2ZZX - chains A and D; structure by X-ray diffraction, 1.75 A resolution.

# Chain A
Molecule: ABC transporter, solute-binding protein
Source organism: Thermus thermophilus
UniProt: Q5SK82 (Q5SK82_THET8); residue numbers follow UniProt; this construct covers 1-361
Amino-acid sequence (361 residues; numbered 1 to 361; the number before each row is that of its first residue):
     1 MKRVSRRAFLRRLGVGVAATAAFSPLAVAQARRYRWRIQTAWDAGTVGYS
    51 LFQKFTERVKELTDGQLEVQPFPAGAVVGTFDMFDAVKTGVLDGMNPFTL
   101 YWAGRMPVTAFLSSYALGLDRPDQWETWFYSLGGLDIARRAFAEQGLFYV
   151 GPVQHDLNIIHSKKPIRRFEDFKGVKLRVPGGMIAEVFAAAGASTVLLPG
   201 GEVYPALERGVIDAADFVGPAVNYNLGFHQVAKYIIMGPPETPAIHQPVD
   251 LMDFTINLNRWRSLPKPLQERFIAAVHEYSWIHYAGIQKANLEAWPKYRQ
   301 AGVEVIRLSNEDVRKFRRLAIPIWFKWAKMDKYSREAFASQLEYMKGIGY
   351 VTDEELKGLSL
Not modelled in the structure: 1-31
Ligand contacts: lactic acid (LAC): F98, L100, Y101, N158, R178, P180, D216, F217, V218, Q247, D250
Curated features (UniProtKB/Swiss-Prot):
  - binding site (substrate): Y101, N158, R178, F217, Q247 to D250
  - binding site (Ca(2+)): N158, D216, F217, Q247

# Chain D
Molecule: ABC transporter, solute-binding protein
Source organism: Thermus thermophilus
UniProt: Q5SK82 (Q5SK82_THET8); residues 3001-3361 here correspond to UniProt positions 1-361 (UniProt number = residue number - 3000)
Amino-acid sequence (361 residues; numbered 3001 to 3361; the number before each row is that of its first residue):
  3001 MKRVSRRAFLRRLGVGVAATAAFSPLAVAQARRYRWRIQTAWDAGTVGYS
  3051 LFQKFTERVKELTDGQLEVQPFPAGAVVGTFDMFDAVKTGVLDGMNPFTL
  3101 YWAGRMPVTAFLSSYALGLDRPDQWETWFYSLGGLDIARRAFAEQGLFYV
  3151 GPVQHDLNIIHSKKPIRRFEDFKGVKLRVPGGMIAEVFAAAGASTVLLPG
  3201 GEVYPALERGVIDAADFVGPAVNYNLGFHQVAKYIIMGPPETPAIHQPVD
  3251 LMDFTINLNRWRSLPKPLQERFIAAVHEYSWIHYAGIQKANLEAWPKYRQ
  3301 AGVEVIRLSNEDVRKFRRLAIPIWFKWAKMDKYSREAFASQLEYMKGIGY
  3351 VTDEELKGLSL
Not modelled in the structure: 3001-3032
Ligand contacts: lactic acid (LAC): F3098, L3100, Y3101, N3158, R3178, P3180, D3216, F3217, V3218, Q3247, D3250
Curated features (UniProtKB/Swiss-Prot):
  - binding site (substrate): Y3101, N3158, R3178, F3217, Q3247 to D3250
  - binding site (Ca(2+)): N3158, D3216, F3217, Q3247

# How chain A and chain D interact
Residue-residue contacts (49; chain A residue first):
  R58(A) with E3270(D), salt bridge; I3273(D); A3274(D)
  E61(A) with E3270(D)
  L62(A) with E3270(D); R3271(D)
  D64(A) with P3267(D); R3271(D), salt bridge
  R121(A) with R3121(D)
  P122(A) with D3123(D)
  D123(A) with P3122(D); Y3284(D), hydrogen bond
  E126(A) with W3281(D)
  T127(A) with Y3284(D); Q3288(D)
  Y130(A) with I3282(D), hydrophobic; A3285(D), hydrophobic
  S131(A) with A3285(D), hydrogen bond (side chain-backbone); K3289(D)
  L132(A) with K3289(D)
  P267(A) with D3064(D)
  E270(A) with R3058(D), salt bridge; E3061(D); L3062(D)
  R271(A) with L3062(D), hydrogen bond (side chain-backbone); D3064(D), salt bridge; R3271(D)
  A274(A) with R3058(D); L3062(D), hydrophobic; E3278(D)
  H277(A) with E3278(D); W3281(D); I3282(D)
  E278(A) with A3274(D); H3277(D)
  W281(A) with E3126(D); H3277(D); W3281(D)
  I282(A) with Y3130(D), hydrophobic; H3277(D)
  Y284(A) with D3123(D), hydrogen bond; T3127(D)
  A285(A) with Y3130(D), hydrophobic; S3131(D), hydrogen bond (backbone-side chain)
  Q288(A) with T3127(D)
  K289(A) with S3131(D)
  L292(A) with Y3344(D), hydrophobic; I3348(D), hydrophobic
  Y344(A) with L3292(D), hydrophobic
Interface residues without a listed pair, chain A (31 interface residues in all): K266, I273, G286, G347, I348
Interface residues without a listed pair, chain D (31 interface residues in all): T3063, L3132, K3266, G3286

# Summary
Chain A and chain D each contribute 31 residues to their interface, with 5 hydrogen bonds and 4 salt bridges.
Polar pairs include R58(A)-E3270(D), D64(A)-R3271(D) and E270(A)-R3058(D). Ligands of chain A: lactic acid.
Ligands of chain D: lactic acid.
Both chains are ABC transporter, solute-binding protein (Thermus thermophilus). Entry 2ZZX (Crystal Structure
of a Periplasmic Substrate Binding Protein in Complex with Lactate) was determined by X-ray diffraction
together with 2ZZV and 2ZZW from the same study.
